Entry 4I90 (X-ray diffraction, 1.65 A resolution); this record covers chain A.

# Chain A
Molecule: 1-phosphatidylinositol phosphodiesterase
From: Staphylococcus aureus subsp. aureus
Notes: EC 4.6.1.13
Reference sequence: P45723 (PLC_STAAE); residues 1-302 here correspond to UniProt positions 11-312 (UniProt number = residue number + 10)
Amino-acid sequence (303 residues; row label = number of the first residue in the row):
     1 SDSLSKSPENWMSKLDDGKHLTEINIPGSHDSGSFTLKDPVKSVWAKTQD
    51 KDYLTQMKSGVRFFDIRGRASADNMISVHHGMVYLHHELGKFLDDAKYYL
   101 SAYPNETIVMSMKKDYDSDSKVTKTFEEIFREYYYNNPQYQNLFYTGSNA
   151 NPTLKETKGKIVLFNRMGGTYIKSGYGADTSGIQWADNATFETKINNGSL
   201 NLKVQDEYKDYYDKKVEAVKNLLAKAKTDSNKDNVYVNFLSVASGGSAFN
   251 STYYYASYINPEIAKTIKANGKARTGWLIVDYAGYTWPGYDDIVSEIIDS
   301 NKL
Not modelled in the structure: 1
Construct notes: engineered mutation Tyr254 (Asn264 in P45723), Tyr258 (His268 in P45723); expression tag (303)
Residues lining bound ligands:
  - choline ion (CHT), molecule 1: Tyr211, Tyr212, Asp213, Tyr254, Tyr258
  - choline ion (CHT), molecule 2: Ser257, Tyr258, Pro261, Trp287, Tyr290
Swiss-Prot annotation at these positions:
  - active site: His30 (Proton acceptor), His80 (Proton donor)
Reported in the primary citation:
  - binding site for choline ion: Tyr212, Trp287, Tyr290
  - conformationally variable residues (side-chain flip): Tyr211
  - mutagenesis - N254Y/H258Y (50-fold): increased binding to XPC = 0.8 vesicles
  - mutagenesis - N254Y/H258Y (Kd of 3.3 +/- 0.4 mm): increased binding to pure PC SUVs
  - mutagenesis - Y211A/N254Y/H258Y/Y290A: abolished binding to PG/PC (0.2 mm/0.8 mm) SUVs
  - mutagenesis - N254Y/H258Y (2.6 +/- 0.6 mm): increased binding to XPC = 0.5 SUVs

# In short
Ligands of chain A: choline ion. Curated annotation (UniProt) lists active-site residues His30 and His80. From
the paper: a binding site for choline ion at Tyr212, Trp287 and Tyr290; N254Y/H258Y increase binding to XPC =
0.8 vesicles.
Chain A is 1-phosphatidylinositol phosphodiesterase (Staphylococcus aureus subsp. aureus); the structure,
Structure of the N254Y/H258Y mutant of the phosphatidylinositol-specific phospholipase C from S. aureus bound
to choline, was determined by X-ray diffraction, deposited together with 4I8Y, 4I9J, 4I9M and 4I9T.
